8TXT - chains B and J of the 12 polymer chains in the assembly; structure by X-ray diffraction, 3.19 A resolution.

[Chain B]
Name: Hemagglutinin
From: Influenza A virus (A/Viet Nam/1203/2004(H5N1))
Notes: fragment: HA2 subdomain
Reference sequence: A0A6B7HQ27 (A0A6B7HQ27_9INFA); residues 1-174 here correspond to UniProt positions 330-503 (UniProt number = residue number + 329)
Chain sequence (177 residues; row label = number of the first residue in the row):
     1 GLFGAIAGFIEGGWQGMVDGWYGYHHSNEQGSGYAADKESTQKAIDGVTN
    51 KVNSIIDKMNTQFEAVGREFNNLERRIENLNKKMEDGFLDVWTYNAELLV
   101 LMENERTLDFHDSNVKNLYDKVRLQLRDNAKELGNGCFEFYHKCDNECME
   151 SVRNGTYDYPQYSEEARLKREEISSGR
Unresolved in the structure: 177
Cystine bridges: Cys144-Cys148
Glycans and other covalent adducts: N-acetylglucosamine (NAG) linked to Asn154
Construct notes: expression tag (175-177)

[Chain J]
Name: GC_W13B_B, Fab heavy chain
From: Homo sapiens
Notes: antibody fragment or engineered binder
Chain sequence (225 residues; numbered 0 to 224; the number before each row is that of its first residue; numbering starts at 0):
     0 QVQLVQSGTEVKKPGSSVKVSCKASGVTFSSYAMSWVRQAPGQGLEWMGG
    50 FIPILGTANYAQKFQGRLTITADGLTGTVYMELSRLRSEDTAVYYCAREV
   100 TWKGASIGVLGIWGQGTMVSVSASTKGPSVFPLAPSSKSTSGGTAALGCL
   150 VKDYFPEPVTVSWNSGALTSGVHTFPAVLQSSGLYSLSSVVTVPSSSLGT
   200 QTYICNVNHKPSNTKVDKKVEPKSC
Unresolved in the structure: 0
Cystine bridges: Cys21-Cys95, Cys148-Cys204

[How chain B and chain J interact]
Contacting residue pairs - 22 pairs, chain B then chain J:
  Trp21(B) - Ile53(J)  hydrophobic
  Trp21(B) - Leu54(J)  hydrophobic
  Gln42(B) - Ile106(J)
  Ile45(B) - Ile53(J)
  Asp46(B) - Ala104(J)
  Asp46(B) - Ser105(J)  hydrogen bond (side chain-backbone)
  Asp46(B) - Ile106(J)  hydrogen bond (side chain-backbone)
  Val48(B) - Ile53(J)  hydrophobic
  Thr49(B) - Ser30(J)  hydrogen bond (backbone-side chain)
  Thr49(B) - Ile53(J)
  Thr49(B) - Ala104(J)
  Asn50(B) - Gly103(J)
  Asn50(B) - Ala104(J)  hydrogen bond (side chain-backbone)
  Val52(B) - Ser30(J)
  Val52(B) - Ile53(J)  hydrophobic
  Asn53(B) - Ser29(J)
  Asn53(B) - Ser30(J)  hydrogen bond (side chain-backbone)
  Asn53(B) - Tyr31(J)
  Ile56(B) - Phe28(J)  hydrophobic
  Ile56(B) - Leu74(J)  hydrophobic
  Asp57(B) - Thr27(J)
  Asp57(B) - Phe28(J)
Other interface residues (no listed pair), chain J (14 interface residues in all): Ile51, Lys102

[Overview]
The interface between chain B and chain J involves 11 residues on one side and 14 on the other; the contacts
include 5 hydrogen bonds. Among the polar pairs are Asp46(B)-Ser105(J), Asp46(B)-Ile106(J) and
Thr49(B)-Ser30(J). N-acetylglucosamine is covalently linked to Asn154(B).
Chain B is Hemagglutinin (Influenza A virus (A/Viet Nam/1203/2004(H5N1))) and chain J is GC_W13B_B, Fab heavy
chain (Homo sapiens); the structure, Crystal structure of 05.GC.w13.02 Fab in complex with H5 HA from A/Viet
Nam/1203/2004(H5N1), was determined by X-ray diffraction (same publication as 8TXM, 8TXP, 8TY7 and 8U44).
